2MS0 - chains A and B of the 3 polymer chains in the assembly; structure by solution NMR.

[Chain A]
Name: Nucleocapsid protein p10
Organism: Murine leukemia virus
Reference sequence: P03355 (POL_MLVMS); residues 1-56 here correspond to UniProt positions 479-534 (UniProt number = residue number + 478)
Sequence (56 residues; row label = number of the first residue in the row):
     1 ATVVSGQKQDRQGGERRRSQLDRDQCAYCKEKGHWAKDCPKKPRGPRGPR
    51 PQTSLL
Unresolved in the structure: 56
Bound ions: Zn2+: Cys-26, Cys-29, His-34, Cys-39

[Chain B]
Molecule: tRNApro
Sequence (71 nucleotides; row label = number of the first residue in the row; note: 1 number in that range is skipped by the numbering (no residue carries it; nothing is unmodelled there)):
     1 GGCUCGUUGGUCUAGG
    18 GGUAUGAUUCUCGCUUAGGGUGCGAGAGGUCCCGGGUUCAAAUCCCGGAC
    68 GAGCC
From the paper describing this entry:
  - mutagenesis - G9A, G35A/G36A/G37A: decreased binding to Nucleocapsid protein p10 (chain A)

[Chain A / chain B interface]
Residue-residue contacts - 43 pairs, chain A then chain B:
  Gln-7(A) / A14(B)  phosphate contact
  Gln-7(A) / G15(B)  phosphate contact
  Lys-8(A) / U13(B)  phosphate contact
  Lys-8(A) / A14(B)  phosphate contact
  Gln-9(A) / A14(B)  phosphate contact
  Gln-9(A) / G15(B)  base contact
  Arg-11(A) / C12(B)  phosphate contact
  Arg-11(A) / U13(B)  phosphate contact
  Gln-12(A) / C49(B)  base contact
  Gln-12(A) / U60(B)  base contact
  Gly-13(A) / C49(B)  base contact
  Gly-13(A) / A59(B)  sugar contact
  Gly-13(A) / U60(B)  base contact
  Gly-14(A) / C49(B)  sugar contact
  Glu-15(A) / C49(B)  sugar contact
  Arg-16(A) / G9(B)  phosphate contact
  Arg-17(A) / U8(B)  base contact
  Arg-17(A) / C67(B)  phosphate contact
  Arg-17(A) / G68(B)  phosphate contact
  Arg-18(A) / U8(B)  base contact
  Arg-18(A) / G9(B)  phosphate contact
  Arg-18(A) / U11(B)  phosphate contact
  Ser-19(A) / U8(B)  base contact
  Leu-21(A) / U8(B)  base contact
  Asp-22(A) / G9(B)  base contact
  Arg-23(A) / G9(B)  sugar contact
  Arg-23(A) / G10(B)  phosphate contact
  Arg-23(A) / U11(B)  phosphate contact
  Gln-25(A) / G9(B)  base contact
  Cys-26(A) / G9(B)  base contact
  Ala-27(A) / G6(B)  sugar contact
  Ala-27(A) / U7(B)  sugar contact
  Ala-27(A) / U8(B)  base contact
  Ala-27(A) / G9(B)  base contact
  Tyr-28(A) / G6(B)  base contact
  Tyr-28(A) / U7(B)  base contact
  Lys-30(A) / G6(B)  sugar contact
  Lys-30(A) / U8(B)  base contact
  Trp-35(A) / G9(B)  base contact
  Ala-36(A) / U7(B)  sugar contact
  Ala-36(A) / G9(B)  base contact
  Lys-41(A) / G6(B)  base contact
  Lys-42(A) / U7(B)  base contact
Interface residues without a listed pair, chain B (16 interface residues in all): G65
The authors on this interface:
  - pairs named by the authors: Tyr-28(A)/U7(B), Trp-35(A)/G9(B) (pi stacking)

[Summary]
24 residues of chain A face 16 of chain B across their interface. The paper describes a contact between
Tyr-28(A) and U7(B); pi stacking between Trp-35(A) and G9(B). Cys-26(A), Cys-29(A), His-34(A) and Cys-39(A)
coordinate Zn2+. The paper reports that G9A and G35A/G36A/G37A of chain B reduce binding to Nucleocapsid
protein p10 (chain A).
Here chain A is Nucleocapsid protein p10 (Murine leukemia virus) and chain B is tRNApro. Entry 2MS0 (Solution
NMR structure pf tRNApro:MLV-Nucleocapsid (1:2) Complex) was determined by solution NMR together with 2MQV and
2MS1 from the same study.
